PDB entry 7W5Z | electron microscopy, 3.02 A resolution | chains c1 and 7c of the 116 polymer chains in the assembly

Chain c1:
Molecule: Cytochrome c oxidase subunit 1
From: Tetrahymena thermophila
Notes: EC 7.1.1.9
UniProtKB: Q950Y4 (Q950Y4_TETTH); residue numbers follow UniProt; this construct covers 1-688
Amino-acid sequence (688 residues; numbered 1 to 688; the number before each row is that of its first residue):
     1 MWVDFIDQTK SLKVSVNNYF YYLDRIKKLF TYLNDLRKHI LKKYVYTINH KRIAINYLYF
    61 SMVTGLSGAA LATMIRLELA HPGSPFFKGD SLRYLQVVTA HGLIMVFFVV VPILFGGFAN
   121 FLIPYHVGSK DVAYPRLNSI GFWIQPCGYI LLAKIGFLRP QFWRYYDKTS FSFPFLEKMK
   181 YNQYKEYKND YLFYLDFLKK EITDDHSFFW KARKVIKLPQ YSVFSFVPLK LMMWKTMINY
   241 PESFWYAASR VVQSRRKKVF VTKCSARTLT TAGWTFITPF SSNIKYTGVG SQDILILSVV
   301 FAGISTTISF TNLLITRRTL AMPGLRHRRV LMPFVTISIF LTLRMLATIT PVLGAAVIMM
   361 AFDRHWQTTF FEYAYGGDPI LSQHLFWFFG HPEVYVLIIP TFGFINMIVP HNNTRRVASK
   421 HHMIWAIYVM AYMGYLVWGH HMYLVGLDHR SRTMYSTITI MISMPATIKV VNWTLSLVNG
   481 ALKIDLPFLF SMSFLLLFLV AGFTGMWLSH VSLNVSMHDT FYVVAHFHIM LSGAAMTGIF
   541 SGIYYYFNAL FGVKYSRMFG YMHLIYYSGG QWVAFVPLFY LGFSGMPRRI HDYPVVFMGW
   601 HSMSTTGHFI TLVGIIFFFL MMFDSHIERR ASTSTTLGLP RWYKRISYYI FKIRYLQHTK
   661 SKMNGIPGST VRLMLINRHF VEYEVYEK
Disordered / not traced: 1-15, 688
Reported in the primary citation:
  - catalytic residues: Glu-393 (by similarity / conservation)

Chain 7c:
Molecule: Cytochrome c oxidase subunit 7C
From: Tetrahymena thermophila
UniProtKB: W7X287 (W7X287_TETTS); numbering as in UniProt (aligned over 1-236)
Amino-acid sequence (236 residues; numbered 1 to 236; the number before each row is that of its first residue):
     1 MISKYRYLHC ARKLVKQSVQ AFGGGHHHHE YDWRDDPKVN KDIEEDIRDR GWHPETYDFP
    61 YTKKHDDWVF DVTMPSQNYQ TDLTVNIHPE NKKMHVMKQV MRQSYWDAEH DMAHEYDYES
   121 EDLDFQCESF KSQHFRKKGP ISQYLILGLL PILYFGTEFF YNHYPDEDYW RVAHPPPLDY
   181 PDTDDTDDTE TFKDYKSFTG RRMVDTGIVD PLWYDIREGK KVYYDWAGVN QPMEDI
Disordered / not traced: 1-29
Modified / non-standard residues: Ser-120 (phosphoserine; SEP); Ser-197 (phosphoserine; SEP)

Interface between chain c1 and chain 7c:
Pairs across the interface (99; chain c1 residue first):
  Tyr-32(c1) / Trp-106(7c)
  Tyr-32(c1) / Ala-108(7c)  hydrophobic
  Tyr-32(c1) / Met-112(7c)  hydrophobic
  Asp-35(c1) / Met-112(7c)
  Leu-36(c1) / Met-112(7c)  hydrophobic
  Lys-38(c1) / Tyr-116(7c)
  His-39(c1) / Glu-115(7c)  salt bridge
  Lys-42(c1) / Asp-117(7c)
  Lys-43(c1) / Glu-115(7c)  salt bridge
  Arg-52(c1) / His-134(7c)
  Ile-55(c1) / Arg-136(7c)
  Tyr-59(c1) / Tyr-144(7c)
  Tyr-59(c1) / Leu-147(7c)  hydrophobic
  Val-63(c1) / Tyr-154(7c)  hydrophobic
  Leu-66(c1) / Leu-150(7c)  hydrophobic
  Leu-66(c1) / Pro-151(7c)  hydrophobic
  Leu-66(c1) / Tyr-154(7c)  hydrophobic
  Leu-66(c1) / Phe-155(7c)
  Ser-67(c1) / Tyr-154(7c)  hydrogen bond
  Ala-69(c1) / Phe-155(7c)
  Ala-70(c1) / Phe-155(7c)
  Ala-70(c1) / Glu-158(7c)
  Ala-70(c1) / Phe-159(7c)
  Thr-73(c1) / Phe-155(7c)
  Met-74(c1) / Glu-158(7c)
  Met-74(c1) / Phe-159(7c)  hydrophobic
  Met-74(c1) / Tyr-164(7c)  hydrophobic
  Pro-85(c1) / Tyr-169(7c)
  Phe-86(c1) / Phe-159(7c)  hydrophobic
  Phe-86(c1) / Tyr-164(7c)  hydrophobic
  Phe-86(c1) / Pro-165(7c)
  Phe-86(c1) / Tyr-169(7c)
  Phe-87(c1) / Tyr-164(7c)
  Lys-88(c1) / Asp-166(7c)
  Lys-88(c1) / Tyr-169(7c)
  Arg-93(c1) / Tyr-164(7c)
  Val-97(c1) / Tyr-164(7c)
  Tyr-149(c1) / Tyr-154(7c)  hydrogen bond
  Lys-154(c1) / Tyr-154(7c)  hydrogen bond
  Gly-156(c1) / Tyr-164(7c)  hydrogen bond (backbone-side chain)
  Phe-157(c1) / Glu-158(7c)
  Phe-157(c1) / Asn-162(7c)
  Phe-157(c1) / Tyr-164(7c)  hydrophobic
  Tyr-166(c1) / Glu-167(7c)
  Arg-250(c1) / Glu-167(7c)  salt bridge
  Gln-253(c1) / Tyr-180(7c)  hydrogen bond
  Arg-255(c1) / Pro-181(7c)
  Arg-256(c1) / Asp-185(7c)  salt bridge
  Lys-257(c1) / Asp-168(7c)  salt bridge
  Lys-258(c1) / Asp-185(7c)  hydrogen bond (side chain-backbone)
  Leu-550(c1) / Arg-136(7c)  hydrogen bond (backbone-side chain)
  Phe-551(c1) / Arg-136(7c)
  Phe-551(c1) / Lys-138(7c)  hydrogen bond (backbone-side chain)
  Gly-552(c1) / Gln-103(7c)  hydrogen bond (backbone-side chain)
  Val-553(c1) / Gln-103(7c)
  Val-553(c1) / Lys-138(7c)
  Ile-616(c1) / Ile-152(7c)  hydrophobic
  Phe-619(c1) / Leu-147(7c)
  Phe-619(c1) / Gly-148(7c)
  Phe-619(c1) / Leu-150(7c)  hydrophobic
  Phe-619(c1) / Pro-151(7c)
  Phe-623(c1) / Ile-141(7c)
  Phe-623(c1) / Tyr-144(7c)
  Phe-623(c1) / Leu-145(7c)
  Phe-623(c1) / Gly-148(7c)
  His-626(c1) / Lys-138(7c)
  His-626(c1) / Ile-141(7c)
  His-626(c1) / Tyr-144(7c)
  Ile-627(c1) / Arg-48(7c)
  Glu-628(c1) / Arg-48(7c)  hydrogen bond (backbone-side chain)
  Arg-629(c1) / Arg-102(7c)
  Arg-629(c1) / Gln-103(7c)  hydrogen bond (backbone-backbone)
  Arg-630(c1) / Arg-48(7c)  hydrogen bond (side chain-backbone)
  Arg-630(c1) / Asp-49(7c)  salt bridge
  Arg-630(c1) / Val-100(7c)  hydrogen bond (side chain-backbone)
  Arg-630(c1) / Met-101(7c)
  Arg-630(c1) / Arg-102(7c)
  Arg-630(c1) / Gln-103(7c)
  Ala-631(c1) / Met-101(7c)  hydrogen bond (backbone-backbone)
  Ala-631(c1) / Gln-103(7c)
  Ile-653(c1) / Trp-68(7c)  hydrophobic
  Arg-654(c1) / Asp-66(7c)  salt bridge
  Gln-657(c1) / Trp-68(7c)
  Gln-657(c1) / Val-69(7c)  hydrogen bond (side chain-backbone)
  Lys-660(c1) / Val-69(7c)  hydrogen bond (side chain-backbone)
  Lys-660(c1) / Thr-73(7c)
  Met-663(c1) / Lys-92(7c)  hydrogen bond (backbone-side chain)
  Asn-664(c1) / Val-72(7c)
  Asn-664(c1) / His-95(7c)
  Asn-664(c1) / Val-96(7c)
  Asn-664(c1) / Met-97(7c)
  Gly-665(c1) / Met-94(7c)
  Gly-665(c1) / His-95(7c)  hydrogen bond (backbone-backbone)
  Gly-665(c1) / Met-97(7c)
  Ile-666(c1) / Lys-92(7c)  hydrogen bond (backbone-side chain)
  Ile-666(c1) / Met-94(7c)
  Pro-667(c1) / Met-94(7c)
  Ser-669(c1) / Glu-90(7c)
  Thr-670(c1) / Glu-90(7c)  hydrogen bond (side chain-backbone)
Also at the interface, not in a pair above, chain c1 (66 interface residues in all): Met-62, Leu-77, Lys-554, Leu-612, Leu-620, Met-622, Ser-661, Gly-668
Also at the interface, not in a pair above, chain 7c (58 interface residues in all): Asp-46, Asp-67, Phe-70, Met-74, Asn-91, Lys-98, Tyr-105, Glu-109, Asp-111, Trp-170

Overview:
Chain c1 and chain 7c form an interface of 66 and 58 residues respectively; the contacts include 20 hydrogen
bonds and 7 salt bridges. Polar contacts include His-39(c1)/Glu-115(7c), Lys-43(c1)/Glu-115(7c) and
Arg-250(c1)/Glu-167(7c). The paper reports the catalytic residue Glu-393(c1).
Here chain c1 is Cytochrome c oxidase subunit 1 and chain 7c is Cytochrome c oxidase subunit 7C, both from
Tetrahymena thermophila. Entry 7W5Z (Cryo-EM structure of Tetrahymena thermophila mitochondrial complex IV,
composite dimer model) was determined by electron microscopy, deposited together with 7TGH.
